Entry 1CFA (solution NMR); this record covers chains A and B.

[Chain A]
Molecule: Complement 5A semi-synthetic antagonist
Organism: Homo sapiens
Notes: engineered mutation(s): Q71C
UniProtKB: P01031 (CO5_HUMAN); aligned to UniProt positions 679-749 over residues 1-71 (the alignment contains insertions or deletions, so no single offset holds)
Amino-acid sequence (71 residues; row label = number of the first residue in the row):
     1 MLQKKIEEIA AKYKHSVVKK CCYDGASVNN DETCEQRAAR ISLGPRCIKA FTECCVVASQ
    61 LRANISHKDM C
Cystine bridges: C21-C47, C22-C54, C34-C55
Construct notes: cloning artifact (27)

[Chain B]
Molecule: Synthetic N-terminal tail
Amino-acid sequence (4 residues; numbered 72 to 75; the number before each row is that of its first residue):
    72 CLGR
Modified residues: R75 (D-arginine; DAR)

[How chain A and chain B interact]
Cross-chain cystine bridges: C71(A)-C72(B)
Residue-residue contacts (14; chain A residue first):
  K12(A) with L73(B)
  Y13(A) with C72(B); L73(B)
  K14(A) with L73(B); G74(B); R75(B)
  S16(A) with R75(B)
  V18(A) with C72(B); L73(B); G74(B)
  K49(A) with C72(B)
  A50(A) with C72(B)
  E53(A) with C72(B)
  C71(A) with C72(B), disulfide
Other interface residues (no listed pair), chain A (11 interface residues in all): F51, C54

[In short]
The interface between chain A and chain B involves 11 residues on one side and 4 on the other; the contacts
include 1 disulfide bond.
Chain A is Complement 5A semi-synthetic antagonist (Homo sapiens) and chain B is Synthetic N-terminal tail;
the structure, Solution structure of a semi-synthetic C5A receptor antagonist at ph 5.2, 303K, NMR, 20
structures, was determined by solution NMR.
